Entry 8OQF (X-ray diffraction, 1.50 A resolution); this record covers chain A.

[Chain A]
Protein: Ribonuclease pancreatic
Source organism: Bos taurus
Notes: EC 4.6.1.18
UniProtKB: P61823 (RNAS1_BOVIN); residues 1-124 here correspond to UniProt positions 27-150 (UniProt number = residue number + 26)
Amino-acid sequence (124 residues; each row starts with the number of its first residue):
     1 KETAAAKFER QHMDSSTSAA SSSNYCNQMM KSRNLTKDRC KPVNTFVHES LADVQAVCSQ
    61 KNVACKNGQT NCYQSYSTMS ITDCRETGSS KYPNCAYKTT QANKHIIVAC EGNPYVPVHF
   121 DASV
Cystine bridges: Cys26-Cys84, Cys40-Cys95, Cys58-Cys110, Cys65-Cys72
Bound ions: dirhodium (II) tetraacetate Rh near His105 (its only coordinating residue here); (mi2-acetato-O, O')-hexaaquo-dirhodium (II) Rh near His119 (its only coordinating residue here)
Residues lining bound ligands:
  - (mi2-acetato-O, O')-hexaaquo-dirhodium (II) (F3I): Lys7, Val118, His119
  - dirhodium (II) tetraacetate (VVU): Thr78, His105, Val124
Curated features (UniProtKB/Swiss-Prot):
  - active site: His12 (Proton acceptor), His119 (Proton donor)
  - binding site (substrate): Lys7, Arg10, Lys41 to Thr45, Lys66, Arg85
  - glycosylation: Lys1 (N-linked (Glc) (glycation) lysine), Lys7 (N-linked (Glc) (glycation) lysine), Asn34 (N-linked (GlcNAc...) asparagine), Lys37 (N-linked (Glc) (glycation) lysine), Lys41 (N-linked (Glc) (glycation) lysine)
What the authors report for this chain:
  - dirhodium (II) tetraacetate coordination: His105
  - (mi2-acetato-O, O')-hexaaquo-dirhodium (II) coordination: His119

[Summary]
Bound to chain A: (mi2-acetato-O, O')-hexaaquo-dirhodium (II) and dirhodium (II) tetraacetate. From UniProt:
active-site residues His12 and His119 and 9 substrate-binding residues. From the paper: dirhodium (II)
tetraacetate coordination by His105; (mi2-acetato-O, O')-hexaaquo-dirhodium (II) coordination by His119.
Chain A is Ribonuclease pancreatic (Bos taurus); the structure, Cross-linked crystal of Dirhodium
tetraacetate/ribonuclease A adduct in the P3221 space group (low temperature data collection), was determined
by X-ray diffraction together with 8OQC, 8OQD, 8OQE and 8OQG from the same study.
